PDB entry 7UQJ | electron microscopy, 3.00 A resolution | chains C and G of the 7 polymer chains in the assembly

Chain C:
Molecule: ATPase histone chaperone YTA7
Organism: Saccharomyces cerevisiae
Notes: EC 3.6.1.-
UniProtKB: P40340 (ATAD2_YEAST); residue numbers follow UniProt; this construct covers 1-1379
Chain sequence (1416 residues; row label = number of the first residue in the row; numbers below 1 keep their minus sign (His-36 is residue -36)):
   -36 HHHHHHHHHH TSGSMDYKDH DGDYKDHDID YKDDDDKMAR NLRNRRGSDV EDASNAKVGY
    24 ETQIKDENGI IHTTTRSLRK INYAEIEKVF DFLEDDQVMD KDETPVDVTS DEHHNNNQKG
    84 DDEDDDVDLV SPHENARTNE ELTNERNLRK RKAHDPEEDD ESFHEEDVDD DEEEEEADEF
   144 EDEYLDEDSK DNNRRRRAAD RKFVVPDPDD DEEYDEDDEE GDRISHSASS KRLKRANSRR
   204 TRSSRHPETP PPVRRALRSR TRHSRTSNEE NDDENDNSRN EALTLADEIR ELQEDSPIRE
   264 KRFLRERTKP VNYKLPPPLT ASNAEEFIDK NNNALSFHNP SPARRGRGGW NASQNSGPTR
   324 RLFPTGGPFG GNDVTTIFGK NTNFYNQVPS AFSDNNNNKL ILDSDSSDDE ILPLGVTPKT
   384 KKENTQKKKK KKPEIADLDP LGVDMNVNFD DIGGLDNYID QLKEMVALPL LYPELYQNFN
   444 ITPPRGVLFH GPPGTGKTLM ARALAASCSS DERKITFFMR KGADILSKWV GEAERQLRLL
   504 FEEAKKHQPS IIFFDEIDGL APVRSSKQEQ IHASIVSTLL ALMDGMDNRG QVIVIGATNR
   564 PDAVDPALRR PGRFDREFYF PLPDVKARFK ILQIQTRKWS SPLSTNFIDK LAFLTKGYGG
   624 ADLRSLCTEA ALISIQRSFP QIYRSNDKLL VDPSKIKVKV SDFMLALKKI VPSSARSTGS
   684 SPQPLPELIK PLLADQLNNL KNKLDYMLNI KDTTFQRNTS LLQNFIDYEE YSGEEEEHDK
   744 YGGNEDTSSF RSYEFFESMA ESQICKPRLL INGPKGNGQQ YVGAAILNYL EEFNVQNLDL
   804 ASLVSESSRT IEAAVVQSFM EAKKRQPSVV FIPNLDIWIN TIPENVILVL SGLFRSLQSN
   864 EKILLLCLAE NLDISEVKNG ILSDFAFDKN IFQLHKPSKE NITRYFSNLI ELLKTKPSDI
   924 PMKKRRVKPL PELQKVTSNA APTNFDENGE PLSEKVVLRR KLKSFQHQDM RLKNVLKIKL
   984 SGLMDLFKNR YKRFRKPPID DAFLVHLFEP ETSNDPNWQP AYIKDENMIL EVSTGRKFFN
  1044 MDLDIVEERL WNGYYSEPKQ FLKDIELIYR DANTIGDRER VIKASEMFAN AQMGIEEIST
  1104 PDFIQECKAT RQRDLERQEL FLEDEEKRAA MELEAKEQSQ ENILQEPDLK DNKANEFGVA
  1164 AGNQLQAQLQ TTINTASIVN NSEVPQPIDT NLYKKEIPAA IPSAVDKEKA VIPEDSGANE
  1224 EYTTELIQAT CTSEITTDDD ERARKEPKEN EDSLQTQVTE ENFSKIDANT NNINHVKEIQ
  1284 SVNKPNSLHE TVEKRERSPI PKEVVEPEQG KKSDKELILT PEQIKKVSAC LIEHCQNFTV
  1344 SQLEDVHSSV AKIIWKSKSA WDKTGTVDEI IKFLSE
Not modelled in the structure: -36 to 400, 736-755, 941-1317, 1379
Construct notes: expression tag (-36 to 0)
Ion coordination: Mg2+: Thr461 (together with ATP-gamma-S)
Ligand contacts:
  - ATP-gamma-S (AGS; phosphothiophosphoric acid-adenylate ester), molecule 1: Asp414, Ile415, Gly416, Leu418, Pro455, Pro456, Gly457, Thr458, Gly459, Lys460, Thr461, Leu462, Arg465, Glu519, Asn562, Ile594, Gln598, Gly623, Ala624, Arg627
  - ATP-gamma-S (AGS), molecule 2: Asp547, Ala570, Arg573, Arg576
Curated features (UniProtKB/Swiss-Prot):
  - binding site (ATP): Gly454 to Thr461
  - modified residue: Ala2 (N-acetylalanine), Ser11 (Phosphoserine), Ser17 (Phosphoserine), Ser94 (Phosphoserine), Thr212 (Phosphothreonine), Thr229 (Phosphothreonine), Ser241 (Phosphoserine), Ser259 (Phosphoserine), Ser285 (Phosphoserine), Ser367 (Phosphoserine), Ser369 (Phosphoserine), Ser370 (Phosphoserine), Ser735 (Phosphoserine), Ser1142 (Phosphoserine), Ser1256 (Phosphoserine)
  - mutagenesis: Ser11 (S11A: Severely decreases phosphorylation, causes a G2/M transition delay, and leads to sensitivity to 6-azauracil (impairs transcriptional elongation); when associated with A-67; A-94; A-212; A-230 ...), Thr67 (T67A: Severely decreases phosphorylation, causes a G2/M transition delay, and leads to sensitivity to 6-azauracil (impairs transcriptional elongation); when associated with A-11; A-94; A-212; A-230 ...), Ser94 (S94A: Severely decreases phosphorylation, causes a G2/M transition delay, and leads to sensitivity to 6-azauracil (impairs transcriptional elongation); when associated with A-11; A-67; A-212; A-230 ...), Thr212 (T212A: Severely decreases phosphorylation, causes a G2/M transition delay, and leads to sensitivity to 6-azauracil (impairs transcriptional elongation); when associated with A-11; A-67; A-94; A-230 ...), Ser230 (S230A: Severely decreases phosphorylation, causes a G2/M transition delay, and leads to sensitivity to 6-azauracil (impairs transcriptional elongation); when associated with A-11; A-67; A-94; A-212 ...), Ser241 (S241A: Severely decreases phosphorylation, causes a G2/M transition delay, and leads to sensitivity to 6-azauracil (impairs transcriptional elongation); when associated with A-11; A-67; A-94; A-212 ...), Ser259 (S259A: Severely decreases phosphorylation, causes a G2/M transition delay, and leads to sensitivity to 6-azauracil (impairs transcriptional elongation); when associated with A-11; A-67; A-94; A-212 ...), Ser285 (S285A: Severely decreases phosphorylation, causes a G2/M transition delay, and leads to sensitivity to 6-azauracil (impairs transcriptional elongation); when associated with A-11; A-67; A-94; A-212 ...), Ser304 (S304A: Severely decreases phosphorylation, causes a G2/M transition delay, and leads to sensitivity to 6-azauracil (impairs transcriptional elongation); when associated with A-11; A-67; A-94; A-212 ...), Ser369 (S369A: Severely decreases phosphorylation, causes a G2/M transition delay, and leads to sensitivity to 6-azauracil (impairs transcriptional elongation); when associated with A-11; A-67; A-94; A-212 ...), Ser370 (S370A: Severely decreases phosphorylation, causes a G2/M transition delay, and leads to sensitivity to 6-azauracil (impairs transcriptional elongation); when associated with A-11; A-67; A-94; A-212 ...), Thr380 (T380A: Severely decreases phosphorylation, causes a G2/M transition delay, and leads to sensitivity to 6-azauracil (impairs transcriptional elongation); when associated with A-11; A-67; A-94; A-212 ...), 2 further mutagenesis entries in UniProt
Reported in the primary citation:
  - binding site for ATP-gamma-S: Lys460, Thr461, Arg573, Arg576
  - binding site for the ligand ADP: Lys460, Thr461
  - conformationally variable residues (loop rearrangement): Met549 to Arg552

Chain G:
Molecule: Histone H3
UniProtKB: P61830 (H3_YEAST); numbering as in UniProt (aligned over 1-25)
Chain sequence (25 residues; each row starts with the number of its first residue):
     1 MARTKQTARK STGGKAPRKQ LASKA
Not modelled in the structure: 1-9, 25
Curated features (UniProtKB/Swiss-Prot):
  - modified residue: Lys5 (N6,N6,N6-trimethyllysine), Lys10 (N6-acetyllysine), Ser11 (Phosphoserine), Lys15 (N6,N6-dimethyllysine), Lys19 (N6-acetyllysine), Lys24 (N6-acetyllysine)
  - mutagenesis: Ser11 (S11A: Impairs histone H3 phosphorylation and reduces transcription of some GCN5 regulated genes)

Interface between chain C and chain G:
Contacting residue pairs (7; chain C residue first):
  Trp492(C) - Gly14(G)
  Trp492(C) - Ala16(G)
  Val493(C) - Gly13(G)
  Gln531(C) - Lys10(G)
  Glu532(C) - Lys10(G)  salt bridge
  Glu532(C) - Ser11(G)
  Glu532(C) - Thr12(G)  hydrogen bond
Other interface residues (no listed pair), chain C (5 interface residues in all): Ile534
Other interface residues (no listed pair), chain G (7 interface residues in all): Lys15

Summary:
5 residues of chain C face 7 of chain G across their interface, with 1 hydrogen bond and 1 salt bridge. Polar
contacts include Glu532(C)-Lys10(G) and Glu532(C)-Thr12(G). Chain C binds ATP-gamma-S. From the paper: a
binding site for ATP-gamma-S at Lys460(C), Thr461(C) and Arg573(C) among others; a binding site for the ligand
ADP at Lys460(C) and Thr461(C).
Here chain C is ATPase histone chaperone YTA7 (Saccharomyces cerevisiae) and chain G is Histone H3. Entry 7UQJ
(Cryo-EM structure of the S. cerevisiae chromatin remodeler Yta7 hexamer bound to ATPgS and histone H3 ...)
was determined by electron microscopy together with 7UQI and 7UQK from the same study.
